Entry 3C3C (X-ray diffraction, 2.40 A resolution); this record covers chain A.

[Chain A]
Name: Phosphoglycerate kinase 1
Source organism: Homo sapiens
Notes: EC 2.7.2.3
Reference sequence: P00558 (PGK1_HUMAN); residues 0-416 here correspond to UniProt positions 1-417 (UniProt number = residue number + 1)
Sequence (420 residues; each row starts with the number of its first residue; numbers below 1 keep their minus sign (Gly-3 is residue -3)):
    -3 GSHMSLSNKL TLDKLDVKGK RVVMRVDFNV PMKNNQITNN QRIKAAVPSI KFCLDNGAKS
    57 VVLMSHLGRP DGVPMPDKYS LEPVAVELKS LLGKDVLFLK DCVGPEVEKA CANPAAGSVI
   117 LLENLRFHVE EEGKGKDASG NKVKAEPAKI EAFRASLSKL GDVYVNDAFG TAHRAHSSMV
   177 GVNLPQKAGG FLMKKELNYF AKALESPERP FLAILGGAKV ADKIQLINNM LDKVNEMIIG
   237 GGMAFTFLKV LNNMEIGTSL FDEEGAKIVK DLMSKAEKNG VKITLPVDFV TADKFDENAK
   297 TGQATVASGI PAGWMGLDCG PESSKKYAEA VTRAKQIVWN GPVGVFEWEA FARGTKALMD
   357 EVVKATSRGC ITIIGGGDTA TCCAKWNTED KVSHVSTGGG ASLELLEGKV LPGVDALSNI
Unresolved in the structure: -3 to 0, 373-385
Construct notes: expression tag (-3 to -1)
Ion coordination: Mg2+ near Asp218 (its only coordinating residue here)
Ligand contacts:
  - 3-phosphoglyceric acid (3PG): Asp23, Asn25, Arg38, His62, Gly64, Arg65, Arg122, Gly166, Thr167, His169, Arg170, Gly396
  - CDP (cytidine-5'-diphosphate): Gly212, Gly213, Ala214, Lys215, Lys219, Gly237, Gly238, Leu256, Phe291, Gly312, Leu313, Gly337, Pro338, Val339, Gly340, Val341, Phe342, Glu343
Swiss-Prot annotation at these positions:
  - region: Gln37 to Ala42 (Mitochondrial targeting region exposed following cis-trans isomerization by PIN1 and recognized by the TOM complex for mitochondrial translocation of the protein)
  - binding site ((2R)-3-phosphoglycerate): Val22, Asp23, Phe24, Asn25, Gln37, Arg38, Ser61, His62, Gly64, Arg65, Leu121, Arg122, His169, Arg170
  - binding site (ADP): Gly213, Gly237, Phe342
  - binding site (CDP): Gly213, Asp218, Gly237, Gly337, Val339, Phe342
  - binding site (AMP): Ala214, Lys215, Lys219, Gly238, Gly312, Glu343
  - binding site (ATP): Ala214, Lys219, Gly238, Gly312, Glu343, Asp374, Thr375
  - binding site (Mg(2+)): Ala214, Ala217, Asp218, Asp374
  - modified residue: Ser1 (N-acetylserine), Ser3 (Phosphoserine), Lys5 (N6-succinyllysine), Lys10 (N6-acetyllysine), Lys47 (N6-acetyllysine), Lys74 (N6-acetyllysine), Tyr75 (Phosphotyrosine), Lys85 (N6-acetyllysine), Lys90 (N6-acetyllysine), Lys96 (N6-(2-hydroxyisobutyryl)lysine), Lys130 (N6-acetyllysine), Lys145 (N6-acetyllysine), Lys190 (N6-succinyllysine), Tyr195 (Phosphotyrosine), Lys198 (N6-acetyllysine), Ser202 (Phosphoserine), Lys215 (N6-(2-hydroxyisobutyryl)lysine), Lys219 (N6-(2-hydroxyisobutyryl)lysine), Lys266 (N6-acetyllysine), Lys290 (N6-acetyllysine) and 2 more in UniProt
From the paper describing this entry:
  - binding site for CDP: Glu343
  - mutagenesis - E343A: decreased catalytic activity on d-ADP
  - catalytic residues: Lys215 (citing earlier work)

[Summary]
Bound to chain A: 3-phosphoglyceric acid and CDP. From UniProt: 14 (2R)-3-phosphoglycerate-binding residues, 3
ADP-binding residues, 6 CDP-binding residues and 6 AMP-binding residues. The paper reports the catalytic
residue Lys215; E343A reduces catalytic activity on d-ADP.
Chain A is Phosphoglycerate kinase 1 (Homo sapiens); the structure, Crystal Structure of human
phosphoglycerate kinase bound to 3-phosphoglycerate and L-CDP, was determined by X-ray diffraction (same
publication as 2ZGV, 3C39, 3C3A and 3C3B).
